PDB entry 7Q2X | electron microscopy, 3.00 A resolution | chains A and G of the 6 polymer chains in the assembly

[Chain A]
Name: Structural maintenance of chromosomes protein 2
From: Saccharomyces cerevisiae S288C
UniProt: P38989 (SMC2_YEAST); residue numbers follow UniProt; this construct covers 1-1170
Sequence (1170 residues; each row starts with the number of its first residue):
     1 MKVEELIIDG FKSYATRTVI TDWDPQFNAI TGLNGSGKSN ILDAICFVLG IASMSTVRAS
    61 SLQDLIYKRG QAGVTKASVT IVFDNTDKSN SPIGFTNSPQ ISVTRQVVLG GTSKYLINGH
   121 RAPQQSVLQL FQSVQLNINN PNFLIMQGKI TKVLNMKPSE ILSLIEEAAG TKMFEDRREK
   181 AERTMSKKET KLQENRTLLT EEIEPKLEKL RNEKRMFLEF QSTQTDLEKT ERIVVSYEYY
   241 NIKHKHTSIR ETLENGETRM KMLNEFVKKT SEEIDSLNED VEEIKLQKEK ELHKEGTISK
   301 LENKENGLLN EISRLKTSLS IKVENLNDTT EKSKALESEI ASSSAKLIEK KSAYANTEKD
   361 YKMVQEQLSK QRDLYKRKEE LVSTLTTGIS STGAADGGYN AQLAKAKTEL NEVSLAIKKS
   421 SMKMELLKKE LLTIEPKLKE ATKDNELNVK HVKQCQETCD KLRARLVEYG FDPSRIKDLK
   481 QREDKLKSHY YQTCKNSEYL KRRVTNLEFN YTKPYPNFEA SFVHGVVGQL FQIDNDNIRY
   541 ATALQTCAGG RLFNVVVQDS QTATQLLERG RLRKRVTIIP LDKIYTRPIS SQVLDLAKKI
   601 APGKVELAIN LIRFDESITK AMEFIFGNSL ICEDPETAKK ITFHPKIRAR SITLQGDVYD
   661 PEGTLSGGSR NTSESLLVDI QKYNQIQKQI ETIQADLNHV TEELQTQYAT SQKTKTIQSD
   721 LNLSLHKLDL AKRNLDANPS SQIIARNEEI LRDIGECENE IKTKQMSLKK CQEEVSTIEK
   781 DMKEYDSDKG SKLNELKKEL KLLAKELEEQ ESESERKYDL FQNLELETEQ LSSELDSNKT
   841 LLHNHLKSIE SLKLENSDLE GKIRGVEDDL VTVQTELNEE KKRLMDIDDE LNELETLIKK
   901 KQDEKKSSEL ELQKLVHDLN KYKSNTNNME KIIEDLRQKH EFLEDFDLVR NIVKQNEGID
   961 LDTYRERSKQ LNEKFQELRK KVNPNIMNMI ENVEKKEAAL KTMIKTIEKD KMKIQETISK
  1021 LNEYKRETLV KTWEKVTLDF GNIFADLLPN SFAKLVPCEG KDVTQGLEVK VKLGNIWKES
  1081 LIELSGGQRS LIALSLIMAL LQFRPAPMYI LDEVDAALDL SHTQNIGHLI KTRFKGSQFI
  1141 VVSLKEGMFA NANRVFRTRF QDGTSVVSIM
Disordered / not traced: 229-967
Ion coordination: Mg2+: Ser39, Gln147 (together with ADP)
Small-molecule neighbours:
  - ADP (adenosine-5'-diphosphate), molecule 1: Lys12, Ser13, Leu33, Asn34, Gly35, Ser36, Gly37, Lys38, Ser39, Asn40, Arg58, Asp64, Ile66, Tyr67, Gln147, Glu1113, Val1142
  - ADP, molecule 2: Leu1073, Lys1078, Glu1083, Ser1085, Gln1088
  - beryllium trifluoride (BEF), molecule 1: Asn34, Lys38, Gln147, Glu1113, Leu1144
  - beryllium trifluoride (BEF), molecule 2: Ser1085, Gly1086, Gly1087, Ala1117
Swiss-Prot annotation at these positions:
  - binding site (ATP): Gly32 to Ser39

[Chain G]
Molecule: 36-nt DNA strand
Sequence (36 nucleotides; each row starts with the number of its first residue):
     1 TTTTTTTTTT TTTTTTTTTT TTTTTTTTTT TTTTTT

[Chain A / chain G interface]
Pairs across the interface (9; chain A residue first):
  Ala52(A) with DT18(G), phosphate contact
  Ser53(A) with DT19(G), hydrogen bond to the phosphate
  Met54(A) with DT19(G), hydrogen bond to the phosphate
  Ser55(A) with DT19(G), phosphate contact
  Arg121(A) with DT9(G), phosphate contact
  Asn139(A) with DT18(G), phosphate contact
  Lys180(A) with DT17(G), salt bridge to the phosphate
  Arg183(A) with DT17(G), salt bridge to the phosphate
  Lys187(A) with DT16(G), phosphate contact

[In short]
Chain A and chain G form an interface of 9 and 5 residues respectively, with 2 hydrogen bonds and 2 salt
bridges. Polar contacts include Ser53(A)-DT19(G), Met54(A)-DT19(G) and Lys180(A)-DT17(G). Bound to chain A:
ADP and beryllium trifluoride. UniProt lists 8 ATP-binding residues on chain A.
Here chain A is Structural maintenance of chromosomes protein 2 (Saccharomyces cerevisiae S288C) and chain G
is a 36-nt DNA strand. Entry 7Q2X (Cryo-EM structure of clamped S.cerevisiae condensin-DNA complex (Form I))
was determined by electron microscopy, deposited together with 7Q2Z and 7Q2Y.
